PDB entry 7BN2 | X-ray diffraction, 1.97 A resolution | chains AAA and CCC

== Chain AAA ==
Protein: Clathrin heavy chain 1
Source organism: Homo sapiens
Reference sequence: Q00610 (CLH1_HUMAN); numbering as in UniProt (aligned over 1-364)
Sequence (364 residues; each row starts with the number of its first residue):
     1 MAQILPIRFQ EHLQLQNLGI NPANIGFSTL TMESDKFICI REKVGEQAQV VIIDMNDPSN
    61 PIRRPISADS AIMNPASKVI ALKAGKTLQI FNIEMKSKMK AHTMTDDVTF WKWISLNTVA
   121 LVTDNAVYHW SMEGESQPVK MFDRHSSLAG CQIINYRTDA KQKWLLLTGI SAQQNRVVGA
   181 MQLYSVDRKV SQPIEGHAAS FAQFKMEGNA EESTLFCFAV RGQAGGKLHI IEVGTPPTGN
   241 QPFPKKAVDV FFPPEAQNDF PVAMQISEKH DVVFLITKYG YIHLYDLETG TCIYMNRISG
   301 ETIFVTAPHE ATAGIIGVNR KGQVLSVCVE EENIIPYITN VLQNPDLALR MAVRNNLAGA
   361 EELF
Disordered / not traced: 1-2, 364
Curated features (UniProtKB/Swiss-Prot):
  - region: Ala68 to Asp107 (WD40-like repeat 2), Thr302 to Glu330 (WD40-like repeat 7)
  - modified residue: Ala2 (N-acetylalanine), Ser67 (Phosphoserine), Thr105 (Phosphothreonine), Tyr184 (Phosphotyrosine)
  - mutagenesis: Pro65 (P65N: Disrupts spindle localization), Ser67 (S67G: Disrupts spindle localization), Thr87 (T87A: Disrupts spindle localization), Gln89 (Q89A: Disrupts spindle localization), Lys96 (K96E: Disrupts spindle localization), Lys98 (K98E: Disrupts spindle localization)

== Chain CCC ==
Protein: Non structured protein 3 from Eastern Equine Encephalitis Virus
Sequence (17 residues; numbered 1765 to 1781; the number before each row is that of its first residue):
  1765 SDHSVDLITF DSVTDIY
Disordered / not traced: 1765-1767, 1776-1781

== Chain AAA / chain CCC interface ==
Pairs across the interface (24; chain AAA residue first):
  Arg64(AAA) with Thr1773(CCC); Phe1774(CCC)
  Pro65(AAA) with Ile1772(CCC); Thr1773(CCC), hydrogen bond (backbone-backbone)
  Ile66(AAA) with Leu1771(CCC); Ile1772(CCC), hydrophobic
  Ser67(AAA) with Leu1771(CCC), hydrogen bond (backbone-backbone)
  Ala68(AAA) with Leu1771(CCC)
  Leu82(AAA) with Leu1771(CCC); Ile1772(CCC), hydrophobic
  Lys83(AAA) with Leu1771(CCC)
  Ala84(AAA) with Leu1771(CCC), hydrophobic
  Thr87(AAA) with Ser1768(CCC); Leu1771(CCC)
  Gln89(AAA) with Val1769(CCC), hydrogen bond (side chain-backbone); Asp1770(CCC); Leu1771(CCC), hydrogen bond (side chain-backbone)
  Phe91(AAA) with Asp1770(CCC); Ile1772(CCC), hydrophobic; Phe1774(CCC), hydrophobic
  Lys96(AAA) with Phe1774(CCC); Asp1775(CCC)
  Lys98(AAA) with Ser1768(CCC); Asp1770(CCC), salt bridge
Interface residues without a listed pair, chain AAA (16 interface residues in all): Val50, Ile93, Ser97
Interface features reported in the paper:
  - interface residues, chain CCC: Leu1771(CCC)

== In short ==
16 residues of chain AAA face 8 of chain CCC across their interface, with 4 hydrogen bonds and 1 salt bridge.
Among the polar pairs are Lys98(AAA)-Asp1770(CCC), Gln89(AAA)-Val1769(CCC) and Gln89(AAA)-Leu1771(CCC).
UniProt lists 6 mutagenesis sites on chain AAA. The paper reports the interface residue Leu1771(CCC).
Chain AAA is Clathrin heavy chain 1 (Homo sapiens) and chain CCC is Non structured protein 3 from Eastern
Equine Encephalitis Virus; the structure, Clathrin heavy chain N-terminal domain bound to Non structured
protein 3 from Eastern Equine Encephalitis Virus, was determined by X-ray diffraction together with 7BN1 and
7BN3 from the same study.
